6EMT - chain A; structure by X-ray diffraction, 1.79 A resolution.

== Chain A ==
Molecule: tRNA (guanine(9)-/adenine(9)-N1)-methyltransferase
From: Thermococcus kodakarensis
Notes: EC 2.1.1.218, 2.1.1.221
UniProt: Q5JD38 (TRM10_THEKO); residue numbers follow UniProt; this construct covers 97-272
Chain sequence (197 residues; numbered -19 to 272; 95 numbers in that range are skipped by the numbering (no residue carries them; nothing is unmodelled there); the number before each row is that of its first residue; numbers below 1 keep their minus sign (Met-19 is residue -19)):
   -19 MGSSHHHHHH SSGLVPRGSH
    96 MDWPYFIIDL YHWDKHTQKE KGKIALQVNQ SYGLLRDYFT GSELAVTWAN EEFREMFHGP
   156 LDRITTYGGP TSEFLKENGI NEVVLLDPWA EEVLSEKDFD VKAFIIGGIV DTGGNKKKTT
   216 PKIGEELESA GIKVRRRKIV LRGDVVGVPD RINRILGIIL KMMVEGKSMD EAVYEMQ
Disordered / not traced: -19 to 0, 96, 207-215
Differences from the reference sequence: initiating methionine (-19); expression tag (-18 to 0, 96); engineered mutation Ala120 (Cys in Q5JD38)
Reported in the primary citation:
  - catalytic residues: Asp206, Asp245
  - mutagenesis - Q122A (37 +/- 2%), D206A (63 +/- 2%), D206A/D245A (2 +/- 1%), D206L (39 +/- 3%), D206N (78 +/- 3%), D206N/D245N (58 +/- 11%), D245A (51 +/- 2%), D245L (7 +/- 2%), D245N (82 +/- 4 %): decreased catalytic activity
  - mutagenesis - D245N: decreased binding to tRNA-A
  - mutagenesis - D206L/D245L: abolished catalytic activity

== In short ==
From the paper: catalytic residues Asp206 and Asp245; Q122A, D206A and D206A/D245A, among others, reduce
catalytic activity; 10 substitutions were tested in all.
Chain A is tRNA (guanine(9)-/adenine(9)-N1)-methyltransferase (Thermococcus kodakarensis); the structure,
Crystal Structure of dual specific Trm10 construct from Thermococcus kodakaraensis, was determined by X-ray
diffraction, deposited together with 6EMS, 6EMU and 6EMV.
